4ECS - chains A and P of the 3 polymer chains in the assembly; structure by X-ray diffraction, 1.95 A resolution.

# Chain A
Protein: DNA polymerase eta
Organism: Homo sapiens
Notes: EC 2.7.7.7; fragment: Catalytic core
UniProtKB: Q9Y253 (POLH_HUMAN); residue numbers follow UniProt; this construct covers 1-432
Amino-acid sequence (435 residues; row label = number of the first residue in the row; numbers below 1 keep their minus sign (Gly-2 is residue -2)):
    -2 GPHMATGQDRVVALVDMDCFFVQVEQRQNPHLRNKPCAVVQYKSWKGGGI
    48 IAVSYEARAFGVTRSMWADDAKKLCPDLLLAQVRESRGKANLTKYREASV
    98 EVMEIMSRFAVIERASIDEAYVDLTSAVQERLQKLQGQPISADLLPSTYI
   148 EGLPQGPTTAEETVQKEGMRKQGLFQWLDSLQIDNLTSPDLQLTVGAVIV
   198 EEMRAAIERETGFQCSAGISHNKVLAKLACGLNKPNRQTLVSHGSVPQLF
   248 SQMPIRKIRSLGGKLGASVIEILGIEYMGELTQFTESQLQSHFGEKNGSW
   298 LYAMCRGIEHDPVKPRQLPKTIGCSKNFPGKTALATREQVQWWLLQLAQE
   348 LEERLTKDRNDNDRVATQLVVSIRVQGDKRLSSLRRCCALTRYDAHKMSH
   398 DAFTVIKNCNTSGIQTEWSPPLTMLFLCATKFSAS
Not modelled in the structure: 155-159
Construct notes: expression tag (-2 to 0)
Ion coordination: Mg2+ site 1: Asp13, Asp115, Glu116 (together with 2'-deoxyadenosine 5'-triphosphate) (shared with DT8(P), DA9(P) of chain P); Ca2+: Asp13, Met14, Asp115 (together with 2'-deoxyadenosine 5'-triphosphate); Mg2+ site 2: Asp13, Met14, Asp115 (together with diphosphate) (shared with DA9(P) of chain P)
Ligand contacts:
  - : Asp13, Met14, Asp115, Lys231
  - diphosphate / 2'-deoxyadenosine 5'-triphosphate: Asp13, Met14, Asp15, Cys16, Phe17, Phe18, Ile48, Ala49, Tyr52, Arg55, Arg61, Ile114, Asp115, Glu116, Lys231
UniProt features mapped onto this chain:
  - binding site (Mg(2+)): Asp13, Met14, Asp115, Glu116
  - binding site (Mn(2+)): Asp13, Met14, Asp115, Glu116
  - binding site (a 2'-deoxyribonucleoside 5'-triphosphate): Arg61
  - natural variant: Val37 (deletion: In XPV), Leu75 (deletion: In XPV), Arg93 (R93P: In XPV), Arg111 (R111H: In XPV), Thr122 (T122P: In XPV), Gly153 (G153D: In a breast cancer sample), Thr191 (T191P: In XPV), Gly263 (G263V: In XPV), Val266 (V266D: In XPV), Gly295 (G295R: In XPV), Arg361 (R361S: In XPV)
  - mutagenesis: Tyr52 (Y52A/F: Reduces DNA polymerase activity; Y52E: Reduces DNA polymerase activity. Increases fidelity of replication and reduces translesion bypass), Arg61 (R61A: Reduces enzymatic activity by two-thirds), Ser62 (S62G: Increased DNA polymerase activity and translesion bypass compared to wild-type), Ala68 (A68S/V: Severe reduction in thymine dimer translesion bypass), Asn324 to Pro326 (Reduces binding to chromatin and to monoubiquitinated PCNA. Abolishes binding to monoubiquitinated PCNA; when associated with 705-E--H-713 Del)
Reported in the primary citation:
  - mutagenesis - S113A: unchanged catalytic activity

# Chain P
Molecule: 9-nt DNA strand
Sequence (9 nucleotides; each row starts with the number of its first residue):
     1 AGCGTCATA
Ion coordination: Mg2+ site 1: DT8, DA9 (together with 2'-deoxyadenosine 5'-triphosphate) (shared with Asp13(A), Asp115(A), Glu116(A) of chain A); Mg2+ site 2: DA9 (together with diphosphate) (shared with Asp13(A), Met14(A), Asp115(A) of chain A)

# Interface between chain A and chain P
Residue-residue contacts - 30 pairs, chain A then chain P:
  Asp13(A) - DA9(P)  phosphate contact
  Phe17(A) - DA9(P)  hydrogen bond to the phosphate
  Phe18(A) - DA9(P)  hydrogen bond to the phosphate
  Ile48(A) - DA9(P)  sugar contact
  Ala49(A) - DA9(P)  phosphate contact
  Arg61(A) - DA9(P)  base contact
  Ser113(A) - DT8(P)  hydrogen bond to the phosphate
  Ile114(A) - DA9(P)  sugar contact
  Asp115(A) - DT8(P)  phosphate contact
  Asp115(A) - DA9(P)  phosphate contact
  Glu116(A) - DT8(P)  phosphate contact
  Lys224(A) - DT8(P)  salt bridge to the phosphate
  Ile255(A) - DA7(P)  phosphate contact
  Arg256(A) - DA7(P)  phosphate contact
  Ser257(A) - DC6(P)  phosphate contact
  Ser257(A) - DA7(P)  hydrogen bond to the phosphate
  Leu258(A) - DA7(P)  hydrogen bond to the phosphate
  Gly259(A) - DA7(P)  hydrogen bond to the phosphate
  Gly260(A) - DC6(P)  phosphate contact
  Gly260(A) - DA7(P)  phosphate contact
  Lys261(A) - DT5(P)  salt bridge to the phosphate
  Lys261(A) - DC6(P)  hydrogen bond to the phosphate
  Leu262(A) - DC6(P)  hydrogen bond to the phosphate
  Arg377(A) - DG4(P)  salt bridge to the phosphate
  Leu381(A) - DC3(P)  phosphate contact
  Arg382(A) - DG2(P)  hydrogen bond to the base
  Arg382(A) - DC3(P)  hydrogen bond to the phosphate
  Arg383(A) - DG2(P)  phosphate contact
  Cys384(A) - DA1(P)  phosphate contact
  Cys384(A) - DG2(P)  hydrogen bond to the phosphate
Other interface residues (no listed pair), chain A (28 interface residues in all): Cys16, Gln365, Ser379, Ser380

# Overview
Chain A and chain P form an interface of 28 and 9 residues respectively, with 11 hydrogen bonds and 3 salt
bridges. Polar pairs include Arg382(A)-DG2(P), Phe17(A)-DA9(P) and Phe18(A)-DA9(P). Chain A binds compounds
CA/MG and diphosphate / 2'-deoxyadenosine 5'-triphosphate. The paper reports that S113A of chain A leaves
catalytic activity unchanged.
Chain A is DNA polymerase eta (Homo sapiens) and chain P is a 9-nt DNA strand; the structure, Human DNA
polymerase eta - DNA ternary complex: Reaction in the AT crystal at pH 7.0 ..., was determined by X-ray
diffraction together with 4ECQ, 4ECR, 4ECT, 4ECU, 4ECV, 4ECW and 10 further entries from the same study.
